PDB entry 7O2L | X-ray diffraction, 3.00 A resolution | chains F and G of the 28 polymer chains in the assembly

== Chain F ==
Name: Probable proteasome subunit alpha type-7
From: Saccharomyces cerevisiae
Reference sequence: A0A6A5Q4M4 (A0A6A5Q4M4_YEASX); residues -3 to 284 here correspond to UniProt positions 1-288 (UniProt number = residue number + 4)
Amino-acid sequence (288 residues; numbered -3 to 284; the number before each row is that of its first residue; numbers below 1 keep their minus sign (Met-3 is residue -3)):
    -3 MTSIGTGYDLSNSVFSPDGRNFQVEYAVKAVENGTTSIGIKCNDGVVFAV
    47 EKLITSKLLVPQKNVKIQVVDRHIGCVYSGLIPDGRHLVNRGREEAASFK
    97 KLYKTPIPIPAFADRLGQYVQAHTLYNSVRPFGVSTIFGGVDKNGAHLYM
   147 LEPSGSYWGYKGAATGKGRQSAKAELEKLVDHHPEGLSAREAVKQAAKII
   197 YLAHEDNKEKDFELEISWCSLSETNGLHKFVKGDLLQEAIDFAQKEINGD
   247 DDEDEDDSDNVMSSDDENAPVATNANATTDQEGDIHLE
Not modelled in the structure: -3 to 1, 245-284

== Chain G ==
Name: BJ4_G0020160.mRNA.1.CDS.1
From: Saccharomyces cerevisiae
Reference sequence: A0A6A5PYC9 (A0A6A5PYC9_YEASX); residues -8 to 243 here correspond to UniProt positions 1-252 (UniProt number = residue number + 9)
Amino-acid sequence (252 residues; each row starts with the number of its first residue; numbers below 1 keep their minus sign (Met-8 is residue -8)):
    -8 MSGAAAASAAGYDRHITIFSPEGRLYQVEYAFKATNQTNINSLAVRGKDC
    42 TVVISQKKVPDKLLDPTTVSYIFCISRTIGMVVNGPIPDARNAALRAKAE
    92 AAEFRYKYGYDMPCDVLAKRMANLSQIYTQRAYMRPLGVILTFVSVDEEL
   142 GPSIYKTDPAGYYVGYKATATGPKQQEITTNLENHFKKSKIDHINEESWE
   192 KVVEFAITHMIDALGTEFSKNDLEVGVATKDKFFTLSAENIEERLVAIAE
   242 QD
Not modelled in the structure: -8 to 1, 243
Bound ions: Mg2+: Thr8, Arg122, Met125

== How chain F and chain G interact ==
Residue-residue contacts (64; chain F residue first):
  Thr2(F) - His6(G)
  Gly3(F) - His6(G)
  Tyr4(F) - Arg5(G)
  Tyr4(F) - His6(G)
  Tyr4(F) - Tyr21(G)
  Ser9(F) - Arg126(G)
  Val10(F) - His6(G)
  Val10(F) - Gln18(G)
  Phe11(F) - Gln18(G)  hydrogen bond (backbone-side chain)
  Phe11(F) - Tyr21(G)
  Phe11(F) - Ala22(G)  hydrophobic
  Phe11(F) - Ala25(G)  hydrophobic
  Phe11(F) - Arg126(G)
  Phe11(F) - Pro127(G)
  Phe11(F) - Gly129(G)
  Ser12(F) - Tyr21(G)
  Pro13(F) - Tyr21(G)  hydrophobic
  Pro13(F) - Lys24(G)  hydrogen bond (backbone-side chain)
  Asp14(F) - Lys24(G)
  Gly15(F) - Tyr21(G)
  Gly15(F) - Ala25(G)
  Lys37(F) - Asp56(G)  salt bridge
  Gln114(F) - Arg82(G)  hydrogen bond (side chain-backbone)
  Gln114(F) - Asn83(G)
  Gln114(F) - Leu86(G)
  Gln117(F) - Pro79(G)
  Gln117(F) - Asp80(G)
  Gln117(F) - Asn83(G)  hydrogen bond
  Gln117(F) - Arg126(G)
  Thr120(F) - Arg126(G)  hydrogen bond (backbone-side chain)
  Leu121(F) - Asn83(G)
  Leu121(F) - Tyr124(G)
  Leu121(F) - Arg126(G)
  Leu121(F) - Leu128(G)  hydrophobic
  Tyr122(F) - Tyr124(G)
  Tyr122(F) - Met125(G)  hydrophobic
  Ser150(F) - Pro79(G)
  Gly151(F) - Pro79(G)
  Ser152(F) - Ile78(G)
  Ser152(F) - Pro79(G)
  Tyr153(F) - Arg82(G)  hydrogen bond (backbone-side chain)
  Trp154(F) - Leu55(G)  hydrophobic
  Trp154(F) - Thr59(G)
  Trp154(F) - Val60(G)  hydrophobic
  Trp154(F) - Ser61(G)
  Trp154(F) - Tyr62(G)
  Trp154(F) - Ile78(G)  hydrophobic
  Trp154(F) - Arg82(G)
  Gly155(F) - Leu55(G)
  Gly155(F) - Asp56(G)  hydrogen bond (backbone-backbone)
  Gly155(F) - Thr59(G)  hydrogen bond (backbone-side chain)
  Tyr156(F) - Leu54(G)
  Tyr156(F) - Leu55(G)
  Tyr156(F) - Asp56(G)
  Lys157(F) - Lys53(G)
  Lys157(F) - Leu54(G)  hydrogen bond (backbone-backbone)
  Lys157(F) - Leu55(G)
  Gly158(F) - Leu54(G)
  Lys169(F) - Leu54(G)
  Leu172(F) - Leu54(G)  hydrophobic
  Glu173(F) - Lys53(G)
  Glu173(F) - Leu54(G)
  Val176(F) - Leu54(G)  hydrophobic
  Asp177(F) - Lys53(G)  salt bridge
Other interface residues (no listed pair), chain F (32 interface residues in all): Asp110, Tyr145
Other interface residues (no listed pair), chain G (29 interface residues in all): Asp52, Pro57

== In short ==
32 residues of chain F and 29 residues of chain G are in contact; the contacts include 9 hydrogen bonds and 2
salt bridges. Polar pairs include Lys37(F)-Asp56(G), Asp177(F)-Lys53(G) and Phe11(F)-Gln18(G). Thr8(G),
Arg122(G) and Met125(G) form the Mg2+ site.
Here chain F is Probable proteasome subunit alpha type-7 and chain G is BJ4_G0020160.mRNA.1.CDS.1, both from
Saccharomyces cerevisiae. Entry 7O2L (Yeast 20S proteasome in complex with the covalently bound inhibitor
b-lactone (2R,3S)-3-isopropyl-4-oxo-2-oxetane-carboxylate (IOC)) was determined by X-ray diffraction.
